4KGK - chains A and C of the 4 polymer chains in the assembly; structure by X-ray diffraction, 2.95 A resolution.

# Chain A (and C)
Molecule: Thg1-like uncharacterized protein
From: Bacillus thuringiensis
Notes: chain C of this document is another copy of the same molecule, construct and numbering; everything in this record applies to it too
UniProt: Q3F0V8 (Q3F0V8_BACTI); residue numbers follow UniProt; this construct covers 1-245
Chain sequence (245 residues; row label = number of the first residue in the row):
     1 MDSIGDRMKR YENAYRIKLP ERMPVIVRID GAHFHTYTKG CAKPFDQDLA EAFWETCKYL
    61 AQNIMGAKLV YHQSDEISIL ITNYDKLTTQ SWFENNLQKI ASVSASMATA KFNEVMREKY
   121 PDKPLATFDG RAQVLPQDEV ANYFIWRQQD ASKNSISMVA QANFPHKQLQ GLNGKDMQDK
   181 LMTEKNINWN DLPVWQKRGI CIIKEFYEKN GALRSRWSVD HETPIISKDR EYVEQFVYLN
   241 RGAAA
Unresolved in the structure: 1-2, 167-188, 208-212, 240-245 (chain C: 1-2, 166-189, 208-212, 240-245)
Bound ions: Mg2+ site 1: D30, G31, D75 (together with GTP); Mg2+ site 2: D30, D75 (together with GTP)
Ligand contacts:
  - GTP (guanosine-5'-triphosphate), molecule 1: G5, D6, K9, E12, R16, K99
  - GTP, molecule 2: R28, R131, W146, R147
  - GTP, molecule 3: D30, G31, A32, H33, F34, H35, T38, C41, A42, K43, P44, F45, D46, L49, S74, D75
Reported in the primary citation:
  - Mg2+ coordination: D30, D75
  - catalytic residues: D30, D75, E76
  - binding site for GTP: D6, R16, R28, H35, T38, A42, D46, S74, K99, R131
  - contacts within the chain: R28-E76, E76-R147 (salt bridge), R28-R147
  - self-association interface (contacts with another copy of this molecule); pairs are residue here / residue on that copy: E12-R28 (salt bridge), E12-R131 (salt bridge)
  - mutagenesis - K43A: unchanged catalytic activity on GTP
  - mutagenesis - M158A, M158N (10-fold): increased catalytic activity on GTP
  - mutagenesis - D75A: decreased catalytic activity
  - specificity-determining residues: K43
  - mutagenesis - M158A: unchanged catalytic activity

# Chain A / chain C interface
Residue-residue contacts - 8 pairs, chain A then chain C:
  R10(A) - E21(C)  salt bridge
  Y11(A) - E21(C)
  Y11(A) - R22(C)
  A14(A) - K18(C)
  K18(A) - A14(C)
  E21(A) - R10(C)  salt bridge
  E21(A) - Y11(C)
  R22(A) - Y11(C)
Also at the interface, not in a pair above, chain A (8 interface residues in all): Y15, P20
Also at the interface, not in a pair above, chain C (8 interface residues in all): Y15, P20

# In short
Chain A and chain C each contribute 8 residues to their interface; the contacts include 2 salt bridges. Its
one salt-bridged contact is R10(A)-E21(C). Chain A binds 3 copies of GTP. From the paper: catalytic residues
D30(A), D75(A) and E76(A); M158A and M158N of chain A increase catalytic activity on GTP; 4 substitutions were
tested in all.
Chain A and chain C are both Thg1-like uncharacterized protein (Bacillus thuringiensis); the structure,
Bacterial tRNA(HIS) Guanylyltransferase (Thg1)-Like Protein in complex with GTP, was determined by X-ray
diffraction (same publication as 4KGM).
